1JQN - chain A; structure by X-ray diffraction, 2.35 A resolution.

# Chain A
Name: phosphoenolpyruvate carboxylase
Organism: Escherichia coli
Notes: EC 4.1.1.31
UniProtKB: P00864 (CAPP_ECOLI); residue numbers follow UniProt; this construct covers 1-883
Amino-acid sequence (883 residues; row label = number of the first residue in the row):
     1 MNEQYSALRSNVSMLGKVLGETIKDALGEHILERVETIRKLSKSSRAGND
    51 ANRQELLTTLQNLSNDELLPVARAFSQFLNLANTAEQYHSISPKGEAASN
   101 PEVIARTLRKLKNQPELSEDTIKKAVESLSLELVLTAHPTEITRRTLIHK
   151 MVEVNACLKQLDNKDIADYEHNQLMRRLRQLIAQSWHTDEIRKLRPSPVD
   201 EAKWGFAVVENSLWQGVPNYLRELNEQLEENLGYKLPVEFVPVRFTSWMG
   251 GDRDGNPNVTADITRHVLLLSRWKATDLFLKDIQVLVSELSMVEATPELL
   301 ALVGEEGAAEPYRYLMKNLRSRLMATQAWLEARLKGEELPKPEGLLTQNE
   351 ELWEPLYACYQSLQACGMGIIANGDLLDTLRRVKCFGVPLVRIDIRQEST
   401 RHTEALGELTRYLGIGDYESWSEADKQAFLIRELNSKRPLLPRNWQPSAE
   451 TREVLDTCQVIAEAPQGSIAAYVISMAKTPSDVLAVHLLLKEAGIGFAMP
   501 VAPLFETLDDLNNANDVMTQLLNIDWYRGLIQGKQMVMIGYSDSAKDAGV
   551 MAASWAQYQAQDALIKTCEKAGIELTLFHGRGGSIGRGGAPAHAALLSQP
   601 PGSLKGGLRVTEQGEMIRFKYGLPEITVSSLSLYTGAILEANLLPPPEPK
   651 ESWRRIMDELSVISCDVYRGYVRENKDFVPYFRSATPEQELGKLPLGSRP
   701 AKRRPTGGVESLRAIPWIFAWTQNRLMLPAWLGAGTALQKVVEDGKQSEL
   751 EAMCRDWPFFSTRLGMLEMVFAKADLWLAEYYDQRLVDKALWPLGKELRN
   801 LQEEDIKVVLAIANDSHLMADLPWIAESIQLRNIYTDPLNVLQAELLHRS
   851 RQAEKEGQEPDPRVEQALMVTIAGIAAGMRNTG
Unresolved in the structure: 1-3, 701-706
Metal / ion sites: Mn2+: Glu506, Asp543 (together with 3,3-dichloro-2-phosphonomethyl-acrylic acid)
Residues lining bound ligands:
  - aspartic acid (ASP): Arg587, Pro591, Met616, Met769, Lys773, Ile825, Ile829, Arg832, Met879, Arg880, Asn881
  - 3,3-dichloro-2-phosphonomethyl-acrylic acid (DCO): Trp248, Asp254, Arg396, Leu504, Glu506, Met538, Ile539, Gly540, Tyr541, Ser542, Asp543, Gly580, Arg581, Arg699, Arg713, Ala714, Ile715
Curated features (UniProtKB/Swiss-Prot):
  - active site: His138, Lys546
  - mutagenesis: His138 (H138N: Loss of activity), His579 (H579N: 29% of wild-type activity; H579P: 5.4% of wild-type activity), Arg587 (R587S: Loss of activity)

# Summary
Chain A binds aspartic acid and 3,3-dichloro-2-phosphonomethyl-acrylic acid. Glu506 and Asp543 coordinate
Mn2+. From UniProt: active-site residues His138 and Lys546 and 3 mutagenesis sites.
Chain A is phosphoenolpyruvate carboxylase (Escherichia coli); the structure, Crystal structure of E.coli
phosphoenolpyruvate carboxylase in complex with Mn2+ and DCDP, was determined by X-ray diffraction together
with 1JQO from the same study.
